Entry 7V2O (electron microscopy, 3.50 A resolution); this record covers chains A and Q of the 22 polymer chains in the assembly.

[Chain A]
Molecule: 16s ribosomal RNA
Organism: Thermus thermophilus HB8
Sequence (1522 nucleotides; each row starts with the number of its first residue):
     1 UUUGUUGGAGAGUUUGAUCCUGGCUCAGGGUGAACGCUGGCGGCGUGCCU
    51 AAGACAUGCAAGUCGUGCGGGCCGCGGGGUUUUACUCCGUGGUCAGCGGC
   101 GGACGGGUGAGUAACGCGUGGGUGACCUACCCGGAAGAGGGGGACAACCC
   151 GGGGAAACUCGGGCUAAUCCCCCAUGUGGACCCGCCCCUUGGGGUGUGUC
   201 CAAAGGGCUUUGCCCGCUUCCGGAUGGGCCCGCGUCCCAUCAGCUAGUUG
   251 GUGGGGUAAUGGCCCACCAAGGCGACGACGGGUAGCCGGUCUGAGAGGAU
   301 GGCCGGCCACAGGGGCACUGAGACACGGGCCCCACUCCUACGGGAGGCAG
   351 CAGUUAGGAAUCUUCCGCAAUGGGCGCAAGCCUGACGGAGCGACGCCGCU
   401 UGGAGGAAGAAGCCCUUCGGGGUGUAAACUCCUGAACCCGGGACGAAACC
   451 CCCGACGAGGGGACUGACGGUACCGGGGUAAUAGCGCCGGCCAACUCCGU
   501 GCCAGCAGCCGCGGUAAUACGGAGGGCGCGAGCGUUACCCGGAUUCACUG
   551 GGCGUAAAGGGCGUGUAGGCGGCCUGGGGCGUCCCAUGUGAAAGACCACG
   601 GCUCAACCGUGGGGGAGCGUGGGAUACGCUCAGGCUAGACGGUGGGAGAG
   651 GGUGGUGGAAUUCCCGGAGUAGCGGUGAAAUGCGCAGAUACCGGGAGGAA
   701 CGCCGAUGGCGAAGGCAGCCACCUGGUCCACCCGUGACGCUGAGGCGCGA
   751 AAGCGUGGGGAGCAAACCGGAUUAGAUACCCGGGUAGUCCACGCCCUAAA
   801 CGAUGCGCGCUAGGUCUCUGGGUCUCCUGGGGGCCGAAGCUAACGCGUUA
   851 AGCGCGCCGCCUGGGGAGUACGGCCGCAAGGCUGAAACUCAAAGGAAUUG
   901 ACGGGGGCCCGCACAAGCGGUGGAGCAUGUGGUUUAAUUCGAAGCAACGC
   951 GAAGAACCUUACCAGGCCUUGACAUGCUAGGGAACCCGGGUGAAAGCCUG
  1001 GGGUGCCCCGCGAGGGGAGCCCUAGCACAGGUGCUGCAUGGCCGUCGUCA
  1051 GCUCGUGCCGUGAGGUGUUGGGUUAAGUCCCGCAACGAGCGCAACCCCCG
  1101 CCGUUAGUUGCCAGCGGUUCGGCCGGGCACUCUAACGGGACUGCCCGCGA
  1151 AAGCGGGAGGAAGGAGGGGACGACGUCUGGUCAGCAUGGCCCUUACGGCC
  1201 UGGGCGACACACGUGCUACAAUGCCCACUACAAAGCGAUGCCACCCGGCA
  1251 ACGGGGAGCUAAUCGCAAAAAGGUGGGCCCAGUUCGGAUUGGGGUCUGCA
  1301 ACCCGACCCCAUGAAGCCGGAAUCGCUAGUAAUCGCGGAUCAGCCAUGCC
  1351 GCGGUGAAUACGUUCCCGGGCCUUGUACACACCGCCCGUCACGCCAUGGG
  1401 AGCGGGCUCUACCCGAAGUCGCCGGGAGCCUACGGGCAGGCGCCGAGGGU
  1451 AGGGCCCGUGACUGGGGCGAAGUCGUAACAAGGUAGCUGUACCGGAAGGU
  1501 GCGGCUGGAUCACCUCCUUUCU
Not modelled in the structure: 1-4, 775-778, 1381-1386, 1477-1484, 1510-1522
What the authors report for this chain:
  - mutagenesis - A901G: decreased catalytic activity

[Chain Q]
Name: 30S ribosomal protein S17
Organism: Thermus thermophilus HB8
UniProt: P0DOY7 (RS17_THET8); residues 1-105 here = UniProt positions 1-105
Sequence (105 residues; each row starts with the number of its first residue):
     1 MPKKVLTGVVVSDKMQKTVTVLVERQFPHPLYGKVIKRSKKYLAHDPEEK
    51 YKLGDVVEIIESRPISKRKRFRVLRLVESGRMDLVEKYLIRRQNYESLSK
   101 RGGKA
Not modelled in the structure: 1, 102-105

[Interface between chain A and chain Q]
Pairs across the interface (89):
  G121(A) with Pro2(Q), hydrogen bond to the sugar; Glu61(Q), hydrogen bond to the base
  G122(A) with Pro2(Q), phosphate contact; Lys3(Q), sugar contact; Glu61(Q), sugar contact
  A125(A) with Arg63(Q), salt bridge to the phosphate; Pro64(Q), base contact
  U190(A) with Ser62(Q), base contact; Arg63(Q), hydrogen bond to the base; Arg72(Q), hydrogen bond to the base
  G191(A) with Arg63(Q), base contact
  C230(A) with Glu61(Q), base contact; Pro64(Q), sugar contact; Arg70(Q), hydrogen bond to the phosphate
  C231(A) with Glu61(Q), sugar contact; Arg70(Q), salt bridge to the phosphate; Phe71(Q), sugar contact
  G232(A) with Lys4(Q), sugar contact; Lys40(Q), salt bridge to the phosphate; Tyr42(Q), hydrogen bond to the phosphate
  C233(A) with Arg25(Q), salt bridge to the phosphate; Lys40(Q), salt bridge to the phosphate; Tyr42(Q), phosphate contact
  G234(A) with Arg25(Q), salt bridge to the phosphate
  U240(A) with Lys100(Q), salt bridge to the phosphate
  A242(A) with Leu98(Q), sugar contact; Ser99(Q), sugar contact; Lys100(Q), phosphate contact
  G243(A) with Lys100(Q), hydrogen bond to the phosphate; Arg101(Q), salt bridge to the phosphate
  U249(A) with Met15(Q), hydrogen bond to the sugar; Lys67(Q), salt bridge to the phosphate
  G250(A) with Met15(Q), sugar contact; Gln16(Q), hydrogen bond to the sugar; Thr18(Q), hydrogen bond to the sugar; Ser66(Q), hydrogen bond to the phosphate; Lys67(Q), phosphate contact; Arg68(Q), hydrogen bond to the phosphate; Lys69(Q), hydrogen bond to the phosphate
  G251(A) with Gln16(Q), sugar contact; Lys17(Q), hydrogen bond to the phosphate; Ile65(Q), phosphate contact; Ser66(Q), phosphate contact; Lys69(Q), salt bridge to the phosphate
  U252(A) with Lys17(Q), salt bridge to the phosphate
  U260(A) with Arg63(Q), hydrogen bond to the phosphate; Pro64(Q), hydrogen bond to the sugar
  G261(A) with Arg63(Q), salt bridge to the phosphate; Pro64(Q), phosphate contact; Ile65(Q), sugar contact; Ser66(Q), hydrogen bond to the sugar; Lys67(Q), sugar contact
  G262(A) with Ile65(Q), phosphate contact
  C263(A) with Lys67(Q), salt bridge to the phosphate
  G271(A) with Lys14(Q), phosphate contact; Met15(Q), hydrogen bond to the sugar
  G272(A) with Ser12(Q), hydrogen bond to the phosphate; Met15(Q), phosphate contact; Thr20(Q), phosphate contact; Arg68(Q), phosphate contact
  C273(A) with Lys41(Q), salt bridge to the phosphate; Arg68(Q), salt bridge to the phosphate
  G274(A) with Lys41(Q), salt bridge to the phosphate; Arg92(Q), salt bridge to the phosphate; Tyr95(Q), base contact
  A275(A) with Arg92(Q), salt bridge to the phosphate; Tyr95(Q), hydrogen bond to the phosphate; Leu98(Q), hydrogen bond to the base
  C276(A) with Arg38(Q), base contact; Ser39(Q), hydrogen bond to the base; Arg91(Q), base contact
  C548(A) with Leu31(Q), base contact; Tyr32(Q), sugar contact
  U566(A) with Ile90(Q), sugar contact; Asn94(Q), hydrogen bond to the sugar
  A567(A) with Ile90(Q), sugar contact; Arg91(Q), sugar contact; Asn94(Q), hydrogen bond to the sugar
  G568(A) with Lys87(Q), phosphate contact
  G569(A) with Lys34(Q), phosphate contact; Lys37(Q), phosphate contact
  G619(A) with Pro2(Q), phosphate contact
  U620(A) with Pro2(Q), phosphate contact
  G744(A) with Asn94(Q), base contact; Ser97(Q), base contact; Leu98(Q), sugar contact
  G745(A) with Ser97(Q), sugar contact
  G873(A) with Arg101(Q), sugar contact
  C874(A) with Arg101(Q), salt bridge to the phosphate
Interface residues without a listed pair, chain A (46 interface residues in all): U123, A269, G297, C570, G581, U582, C631, A743
Interface residues without a listed pair, chain Q (48 interface residues in all): Pro28, Val35, Leu43, His45, Arg81

[In short]
Chain A and chain Q form an interface of 46 and 48 residues respectively, with 24 hydrogen bonds and 19 salt
bridges. Polar contacts include G121(A)-Glu61(Q), U190(A)-Arg63(Q) and U190(A)-Arg72(Q). The paper reports
that A901G of chain A reduces catalytic activity.
Here chain A is 16s ribosomal RNA and chain Q is 30S ribosomal protein S17, both from Thermus thermophilus
HB8. Entry 7V2O (T.thermophilus 30S ribosome with KsgA, class K4) was determined by electron microscopy,
deposited together with 7V2L, 7V2M, 7V2N, 7V2P and 7V2Q.
